PDB entry 8ZKH | electron microscopy, 2.30 A resolution | chains B and C of the 4 polymer chains in the assembly

== Chain B (and C) ==
Protein: Polycystin-2
From: Homo sapiens
Notes: chain C of this document is another copy of the same molecule, construct and numbering; everything in this record applies to it too
UniProtKB: Q13563 (PKD2_HUMAN); residues 1-968 here = UniProt positions 1-968
Sequence (1007 residues; each row starts with the number of its first residue; numbers below 1 keep their minus sign (Met-38 is residue -38)):
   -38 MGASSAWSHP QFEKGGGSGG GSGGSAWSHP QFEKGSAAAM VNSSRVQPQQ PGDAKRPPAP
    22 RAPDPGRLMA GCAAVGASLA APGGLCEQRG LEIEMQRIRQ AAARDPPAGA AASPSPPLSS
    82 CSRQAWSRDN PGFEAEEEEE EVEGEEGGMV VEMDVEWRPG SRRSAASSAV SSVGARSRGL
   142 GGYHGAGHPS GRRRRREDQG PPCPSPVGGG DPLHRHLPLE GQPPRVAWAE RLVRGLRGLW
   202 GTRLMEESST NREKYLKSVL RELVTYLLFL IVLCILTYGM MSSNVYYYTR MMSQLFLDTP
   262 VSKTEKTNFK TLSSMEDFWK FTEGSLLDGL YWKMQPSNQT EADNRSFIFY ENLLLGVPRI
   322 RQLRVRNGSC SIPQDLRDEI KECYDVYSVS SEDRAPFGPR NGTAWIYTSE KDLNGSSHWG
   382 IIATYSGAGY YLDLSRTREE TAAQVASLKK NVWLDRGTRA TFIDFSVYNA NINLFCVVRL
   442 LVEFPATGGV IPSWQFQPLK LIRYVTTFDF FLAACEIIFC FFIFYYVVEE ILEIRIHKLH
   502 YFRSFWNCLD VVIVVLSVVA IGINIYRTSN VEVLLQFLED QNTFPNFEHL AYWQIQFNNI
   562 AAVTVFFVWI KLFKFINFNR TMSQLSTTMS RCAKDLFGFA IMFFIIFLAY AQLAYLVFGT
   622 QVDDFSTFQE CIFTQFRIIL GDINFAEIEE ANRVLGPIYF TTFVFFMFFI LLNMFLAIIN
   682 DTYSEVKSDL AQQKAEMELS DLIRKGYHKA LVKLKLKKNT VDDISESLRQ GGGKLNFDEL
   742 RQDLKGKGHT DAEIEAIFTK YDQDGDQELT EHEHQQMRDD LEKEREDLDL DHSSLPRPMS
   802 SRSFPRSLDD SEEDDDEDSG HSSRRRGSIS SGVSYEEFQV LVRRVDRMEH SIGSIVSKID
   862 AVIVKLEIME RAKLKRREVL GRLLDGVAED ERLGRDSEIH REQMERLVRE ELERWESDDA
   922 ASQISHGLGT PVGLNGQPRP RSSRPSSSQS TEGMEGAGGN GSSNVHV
Unresolved in the structure: -38 to 218, 296-302, 698-968 (chain C: -38 to 218, 296-303, 698-968)
Sequence notes: initiating methionine (-38); expression tag (-37 to -4); linker (-3 to 0)
Disulfide bonds: Cys331-Cys344
Covalently attached groups: N-acetylglucosamine (NAG) linked to Asn328, Asn362
Metal / ion sites: Ca2+ near Asp511 (its only coordinating residue here)
Small-molecule neighbours: N-acetylglucosamine (NAG; 2-acetamido-2-deoxy-beta-D-glucopyranose): Arg320, Asp373, Leu374, Asn375, Tyr392, Gln537
Swiss-Prot annotation at these positions:
  - region: Arg803 to His822 (Linker), Asp810 to Gly821 (Important for interaction with PACS1 and PACS2)
  - motif: Leu641 to Asp643 (Selectivity filter)
  - binding site (cholesterol): Gln557
  - binding site (Ca(2+)): Leu641, Asp763, Asp765, Asp767, Glu769, Glu774
  - modified residue: Ser76 (Phosphoserine), Ser80 (Phosphoserine), Arg137 (Omega-N-methylarginine), Ser801 (Phosphoserine), Ser808 (Phosphoserine), Ser812 (Phosphoserine), Ser829 (Phosphoserine)
  - glycosylation (N-linked (GlcNAc...) asparagine): Asn299, Asn305, Asn328 (complex), Asn362, Asn375

== How chain B and chain C interact ==
Pairs across the interface - 101 pairs, chain B then chain C:
  Thr238(B) - Gln613(C)
  Met241(B) - Leu617(C)  hydrophobic
  Met242(B) - Tyr616(C)
  Met242(B) - Gly620(C)
  Val246(B) - Thr621(C)
  Tyr247(B) - Thr621(C)
  Tyr247(B) - Asp624(C)  hydrogen bond
  Tyr247(B) - Ser627(C)
  Tyr248(B) - Ile382(C)
  Tyr248(B) - Ile383(C)  hydrophobic
  Tyr248(B) - Ile452(C)  hydrophobic
  Tyr249(B) - Thr448(C)
  Thr250(B) - Thr621(C)
  Thr250(B) - Gln622(C)
  Met252(B) - Gly449(C)
  Arg306(B) - Glu340(C)  hydrogen bond (side chain-backbone)
  Phe310(B) - Thr448(C)
  Phe310(B) - Gly449(C)
  Tyr311(B) - Arg417(C)  hydrogen bond (backbone-side chain)
  Glu312(B) - Arg417(C)
  Glu312(B) - Ala447(C)
  Glu312(B) - Thr448(C)
  Glu312(B) - Gly449(C)  hydrogen bond (side chain-backbone)
  Asn313(B) - Thr448(C)
  Trp380(B) - Arg654(C)  hydrogen bond (backbone-side chain)
  Trp380(B) - Val655(C)  hydrophobic
  Gly381(B) - Arg654(C)  hydrogen bond (backbone-side chain)
  Tyr429(B) - Pro334(C)
  Tyr429(B) - Leu337(C)  hydrophobic
  Tyr429(B) - Ile341(C)  hydrophobic
  Asn430(B) - Ala447(C)
  Asn430(B) - Thr448(C)
  Ala431(B) - Ile341(C)  hydrophobic
  Asn432(B) - Cys331(C)
  Asn432(B) - Cys344(C)
  Asn432(B) - Tyr345(C)  hydrogen bond (side chain-backbone)
  Asn432(B) - Ala447(C)  hydrogen bond (side chain-backbone)
  Ile433(B) - Thr448(C)
  Asn434(B) - Pro334(C)
  Trp455(B) - Glu651(C)
  Phe457(B) - Gln622(C)  hydrogen bond (backbone-side chain)
  Ile463(B) - Pro334(C)  hydrophobic
  Ile463(B) - Leu337(C)  hydrophobic
  Val466(B) - Ser332(C)
  Leu539(B) - Asp336(C)
  Gln542(B) - Glu340(C)
  Asn560(B) - Asn653(C)  hydrogen bond
  Asn560(B) - Leu656(C)
  Ala563(B) - Leu614(C)
  Ala563(B) - Leu617(C)  hydrophobic
  Ala563(B) - Val618(C)  hydrophobic
  Val564(B) - Leu656(C)  hydrophobic
  Val566(B) - Gln613(C)
  Phe567(B) - Ala610(C)
  Phe567(B) - Tyr611(C)  hydrophobic
  Trp570(B) - Ala610(C)  hydrophobic
  Trp570(B) - Gln613(C)  hydrogen bond
  Leu573(B) - Ile606(C)  hydrophobic
  Phe574(B) - Met603(C)  hydrophobic
  Phe574(B) - Ile606(C)  hydrophobic
  Phe574(B) - Ile607(C)  hydrophobic
  Ile577(B) - Met603(C)  hydrophobic
  Thr582(B) - Lys595(C)
  Met583(B) - Gly599(C)
  Met583(B) - Ile602(C)  hydrophobic
  Gln585(B) - Asp596(C)  hydrogen bond
  Leu586(B) - Gly599(C)
  Leu586(B) - Phe600(C)
  Leu586(B) - Met675(C)  hydrophobic
  Leu586(B) - Ile679(C)  hydrophobic
  Met590(B) - Met675(C)  hydrophobic
  Leu597(B) - Ile671(C)  hydrophobic
  Phe604(B) - Phe666(C)  hydrophobic
  Phe634(B) - Phe646(C)  hydrophobic
  Phe634(B) - Pro658(C)  hydrophobic
  Phe634(B) - Thr662(C)
  Phe637(B) - Thr662(C)
  Phe637(B) - Val665(C)  hydrophobic
  Arg638(B) - Phe646(C)
  Arg638(B) - Phe661(C)
  Leu641(B) - Ile639(C)
  Leu641(B) - Phe661(C)  hydrophobic
  Leu641(B) - Val665(C)  hydrophobic
  Leu641(B) - Phe669(C)  hydrophobic
  Asp643(B) - Ile644(C)
  Leu673(B) - Phe669(C)
  Leu673(B) - Phe670(C)  hydrophobic
  Leu673(B) - Asn674(C)
  Phe676(B) - Phe670(C)
  Phe676(B) - Asn674(C)
  Leu677(B) - Asn674(C)
  Leu677(B) - Leu677(C)  hydrophobic
  Ile680(B) - Ile671(C)
  Ile680(B) - Asn674(C)
  Ile680(B) - Met675(C)  hydrophobic
  Asn681(B) - Ala678(C)
  Asn681(B) - Asn681(C)
  Tyr684(B) - Asp596(C)
  Tyr684(B) - Asp682(C)
  Ser685(B) - Asp682(C)  hydrogen bond
  Lys688(B) - Asp682(C)
Other interface residues (no listed pair), chain B (67 interface residues in all): Cys235, Asn245, Leu314, Ile382, Ile571, Phe579, Thr589, Phe605, Glu631, Ile640
Other interface residues (no listed pair), chain C (72 interface residues in all): Glu277, Asp339, Val347, Arg420, Pro446, Gly450, Val451, Ile640, Leu641, Gly642, Asn645, Glu650, Glu686

== Summary ==
Chain B and chain C form an interface of 67 and 72 residues respectively; the contacts include 13 hydrogen
bonds. Among the polar pairs are Tyr247(B)-Asp624(C), Arg306(B)-Glu340(C) and Tyr311(B)-Arg417(C). Ligands of
chain B: N-acetylglucosamine. Covalently linked N-acetylglucosamine: at Asn328(B) and Asn362(B).
Both chains are Polycystin-2 (Homo sapiens). Entry 8ZKH (Structure of Polycystin-1/Polycystin-2 complex with
phosphatidylglycerol-bound) was determined by electron microscopy.
